1VAD - chains A and B of the 3 polymer chains in the assembly; structure by X-ray diffraction, 2.50 A resolution.

# Chain A
Name: MHC class I H-2KB heavy chain
From: Mus musculus
Notes: fragment: extracellular domains
Reference sequence: P01901 (HA1B_MOUSE); residues 1-274 here correspond to UniProt positions 22-295 (UniProt number = residue number + 21)
Amino-acid sequence (274 residues; row label = number of the first residue in the row):
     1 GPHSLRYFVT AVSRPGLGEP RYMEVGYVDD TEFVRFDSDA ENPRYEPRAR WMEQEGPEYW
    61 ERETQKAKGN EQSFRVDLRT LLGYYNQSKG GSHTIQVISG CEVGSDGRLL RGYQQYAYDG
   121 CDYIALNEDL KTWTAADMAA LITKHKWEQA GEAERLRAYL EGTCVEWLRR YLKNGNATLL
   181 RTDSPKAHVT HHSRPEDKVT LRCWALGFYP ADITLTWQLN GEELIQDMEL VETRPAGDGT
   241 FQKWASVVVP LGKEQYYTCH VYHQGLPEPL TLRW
Disulfide bonds: Cys-101/Cys-164, Cys-203/Cys-259
UniProt features mapped onto this chain:
  - glycosylation (N-linked (GlcNAc...) asparagine): Asn-86, Asn-176

# Chain B
Name: Beta-2 microglobulin
From: Mus musculus
Reference sequence: P01887 (B2MG_MOUSE); residues 1-99 here correspond to UniProt positions 21-119 (UniProt number = residue number + 20)
Amino-acid sequence (99 residues; row label = number of the first residue in the row):
     1 IQKTPQIQVY SRHPPENGKP NILNCYVTQF HPPHIEIQML KNGKKIPKVE MSDMSFSKDW
    61 SFYILAHTEF TPTETDTYAC RVKHDSMAEP KTVYWDRDM
Disulfide bonds: Cys-25/Cys-80

# Interface between chain A and chain B
Contacting residue pairs (57):
  Phe-8(A) with Phe-56(B), hydrophobic
  Val-9(A) with Phe-56(B)
  Thr-10(A) with Phe-56(B); Phe-62(B)
  Val-12(A) with Pro-33(B), hydrophobic; His-34(B)
  Val-25(A) with Met-54(B)
  Tyr-27(A) with Asp-53(B); Met-54(B), hydrogen bond (side chain-backbone)
  Glu-32(A) with Ser-52(B); Asp-53(B), hydrogen bond (side chain-backbone)
  Arg-35(A) with Met-51(B), hydrogen bond (side chain-backbone)
  Arg-48(A) with Met-51(B); Ser-52(B)
  Ser-92(A) with His-34(B), hydrogen bond
  Thr-94(A) with Pro-33(B)
  Gln-96(A) with His-31(B), hydrogen bond; Phe-56(B); Trp-60(B), hydrogen bond (side chain-backbone); Phe-62(B)
  Val-97(A) with Phe-56(B)
  Ile-98(A) with Phe-56(B), hydrophobic; Trp-60(B), hydrophobic
  Gln-115(A) with Trp-60(B)
  Ala-117(A) with Trp-60(B)
  Asp-119(A) with Ile-1(B), hydrogen bond (backbone-backbone); His-31(B)
  Gly-120(A) with His-31(B); Asp-59(B); Trp-60(B)
  Cys-121(A) with Ile-1(B), hydrophobic
  Asp-122(A) with Trp-60(B), hydrogen bond
  Thr-190(A) with Met-99(B), hydrogen bond (side chain-backbone)
  His-192(A) with Asp-98(B), hydrogen bond (side chain-backbone); Met-99(B), hydrogen bond (side chain-backbone)
  Arg-202(A) with Met-99(B), hydrogen bond (side chain-backbone)
  Trp-204(A) with Met-99(B), hydrogen bond (side chain-backbone)
  Leu-206(A) with Pro-14(B)
  Gly-207(A) with Arg-12(B)
  Glu-232(A) with Gln-29(B), hydrogen bond; Tyr-63(B), hydrogen bond
  Arg-234(A) with Gln-8(B), hydrogen bond; Tyr-10(B); Tyr-26(B)
  Pro-235(A) with Tyr-10(B), hydrogen bond (backbone-side chain); Tyr-26(B); Asp-53(B); Leu-65(B)
  Ala-236(A) with Arg-12(B); Ile-22(B); Asn-24(B), hydrogen bond (backbone-side chain)
  Gly-237(A) with Asn-24(B); His-67(B)
  Asp-238(A) with Arg-12(B), salt bridge
  Thr-240(A) with Arg-12(B), hydrogen bond
  Gln-242(A) with Tyr-10(B); Ser-11(B), hydrogen bond (side chain-backbone)
Also at the interface, not in a pair above, chain A (39 interface residues in all): Ser-13, Met-23, Tyr-116, His-188, Val-231
Also at the interface, not in a pair above, chain B (27 interface residues in all): Ser-55

# In short
Chain A and chain B form an interface of 39 and 27 residues respectively; the contacts include 20 hydrogen
bonds and 1 salt bridge. Among the polar pairs are Asp-238(A)/Arg-12(B), Tyr-27(A)/Met-54(B) and
Glu-32(A)/Asp-53(B).
Chain A is MHC class I H-2KB heavy chain and chain B is Beta-2 microglobulin, both from Mus musculus; the
structure, MHC class I H-2KB heavy chain complexed with beta-2 microglobulin and yeast alpha-glucosidase, was
determined by X-ray diffraction, deposited together with 1VAC.
